Entry 1N50 (X-ray diffraction, 2.90 A resolution); this record covers chains A and B.

== Chain A (and B) ==
Name: Nitrite reductase
Source organism: Pseudomonas aeruginosa
Notes: EC 1.9.3.2; chain B of this document is another copy of the same molecule, construct and numbering; everything in this record applies to it too
UniProt: P24474 (NIRS_PSEAE); residues 1-543 here correspond to UniProt positions 26-568 (UniProt number = residue number + 25)
Amino-acid sequence (543 residues; row label = number of the first residue in the row):
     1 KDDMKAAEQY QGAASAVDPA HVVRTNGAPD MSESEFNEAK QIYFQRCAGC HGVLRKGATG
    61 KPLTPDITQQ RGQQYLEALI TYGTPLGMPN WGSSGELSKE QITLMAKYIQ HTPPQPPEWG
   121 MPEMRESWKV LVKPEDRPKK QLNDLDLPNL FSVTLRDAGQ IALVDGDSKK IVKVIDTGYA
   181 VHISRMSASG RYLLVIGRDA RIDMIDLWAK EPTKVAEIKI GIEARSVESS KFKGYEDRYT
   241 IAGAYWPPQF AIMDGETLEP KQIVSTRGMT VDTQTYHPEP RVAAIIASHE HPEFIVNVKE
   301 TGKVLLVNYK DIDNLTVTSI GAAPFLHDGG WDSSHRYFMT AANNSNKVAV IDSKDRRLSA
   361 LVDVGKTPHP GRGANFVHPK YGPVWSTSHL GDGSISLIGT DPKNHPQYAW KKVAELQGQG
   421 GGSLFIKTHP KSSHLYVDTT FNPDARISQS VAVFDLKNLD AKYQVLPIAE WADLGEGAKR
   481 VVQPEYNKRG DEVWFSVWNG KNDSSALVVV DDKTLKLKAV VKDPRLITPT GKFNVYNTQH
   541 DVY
Disordered / not traced: 1-5 (chain B: 1-4)
Swiss-Prot annotation at these positions:
  - region: Lys1 to Pro29 (N-terminal tail)
  - binding site (heme c): Cys47, Cys50, His51, Arg71, Thr84, Met88
  - binding site (heme d1): His182, Arg225, Ser226, Tyr245, Arg372, Gln483
Covalent attachments: heme c (HEC) linked to Cys47, Cys50
Metal / ion sites: heme c Fe: His51, Met88; heme d Fe near His182 (its only coordinating residue here)
Small-molecule neighbours:
  - heme d (DHE), molecule 1: Tyr10, Gln11, Ala13
  - heme d (DHE), molecule 2: Arg156, Val181, His182, Ile183, Arg185, Arg198, Arg225, Ser226, Tyr245, Ala283, Ala284, Ile285, His327, Asp328, Arg372, Leu424, Phe425, Phe441, Val482, Gln483, Trp498, Thr530, Gly531, Phe533
  - heme c (HEC), molecule 1: Ala7, Glu8, Gln11
  - heme c (HEC), molecule 2: Ile42, Arg46, His51, Ala58, Thr59, Gly60, Lys61, Leu63, Ile67, Arg71, Tyr75, Leu76, Leu79, Ile80, Thr84, Leu86, Gly87, Met88, Pro89, Trp91, Leu97, Met105, Ile109

== Chain A / chain B interface ==
Contacting residue pairs - 113 pairs, chain A then chain B:
  Ala6(A) - Leu390(B)
  Ala6(A) - Gly422(B)
  Ala6(A) - Phe441(B)
  Glu8(A) - Gly87(B)
  Glu8(A) - Met88(B)
  Glu8(A) - Pro89(B)
  Gln9(A) - Phe441(B)
  Tyr10(A) - His327(B)
  Tyr10(A) - His369(B)  hydrogen bond
  Tyr10(A) - Leu390(B)  hydrophobic
  Tyr10(A) - Leu424(B)  hydrophobic
  Tyr10(A) - Phe441(B)  hydrophobic
  Gln11(A) - Cys50(B)
  Ala13(A) - Gln45(B)
  Ala14(A) - Phe44(B)
  Ala14(A) - Gln45(B)
  Ala14(A) - Arg198(B)  hydrogen bond (backbone-side chain)
  Ser15(A) - Phe44(B)  hydrogen bond (backbone-backbone)
  Ser15(A) - Ala48(B)
  Ser15(A) - Glu223(B)  hydrogen bond
  Ala16(A) - Arg198(B)
  Ala16(A) - Glu223(B)  hydrogen bond (backbone-side chain)
  Val17(A) - Phe44(B)  hydrophobic
  Val17(A) - Ile222(B)  hydrophobic
  Val17(A) - Glu223(B)
  Pro19(A) - Lys40(B)  hydrogen bond (backbone-side chain)
  Pro19(A) - Phe44(B)  hydrophobic
  His21(A) - Pro117(B)
  Val22(A) - Lys40(B)  hydrogen bond (backbone-side chain)
  Val22(A) - Phe44(B)  hydrophobic
  Val22(A) - Pro114(B)
  Val22(A) - Gln115(B)
  Val22(A) - Pro116(B)  hydrophobic
  Val23(A) - Pro114(B)
  Val23(A) - Gln115(B)  hydrogen bond (backbone-backbone)
  Arg24(A) - Met31(B)  hydrogen bond (side chain-backbone)
  Arg24(A) - Ser32(B)
  Arg24(A) - Phe36(B)
  Arg24(A) - His111(B)
  Met31(A) - Arg24(B)  hydrogen bond (backbone-side chain)
  Phe36(A) - Arg24(B)
  Lys40(A) - Pro19(B)  hydrogen bond (side chain-backbone)
  Lys40(A) - Val22(B)  hydrogen bond (side chain-backbone)
  Phe44(A) - Ala14(B)
  Phe44(A) - Ser15(B)  hydrogen bond (backbone-backbone)
  Phe44(A) - Val17(B)  hydrophobic
  Phe44(A) - Pro19(B)  hydrophobic
  Phe44(A) - Val22(B)  hydrophobic
  Gln45(A) - Ala13(B)
  Gln45(A) - Ala14(B)
  Arg46(A) - Gly12(B)
  Ala48(A) - Ser15(B)
  Cys50(A) - Gln11(B)
  Gly87(A) - Glu8(B)
  Met88(A) - Glu8(B)
  Pro89(A) - Glu8(B)
  His111(A) - Arg24(B)
  Pro114(A) - Val22(B)  hydrophobic
  Pro114(A) - Val23(B)
  Gln115(A) - Val22(B)
  Gln115(A) - Val23(B)  hydrogen bond (backbone-backbone)
  Pro116(A) - Val22(B)
  Pro117(A) - His21(B)
  Glu118(A) - Tyr276(B)
  Gly120(A) - Gln274(B)
  Met121(A) - Thr273(B)
  Met121(A) - Gln274(B)  hydrogen bond (backbone-backbone)
  Pro122(A) - Thr273(B)
  Pro122(A) - Thr275(B)
  Arg198(A) - Ala14(B)  hydrogen bond (side chain-backbone)
  Arg198(A) - Ala16(B)
  Ile222(A) - Val17(B)  hydrophobic
  Glu223(A) - Ser15(B)  hydrogen bond
  Glu223(A) - Ala16(B)  hydrogen bond (side chain-backbone)
  Glu223(A) - Val17(B)
  Lys261(A) - Gln274(B)  hydrogen bond (backbone-side chain)
  Ile263(A) - Met269(B)
  Arg267(A) - Tyr276(B)  hydrogen bond
  Gly268(A) - Ser265(B)
  Met269(A) - Ile263(B)
  Thr273(A) - Met121(B)
  Thr273(A) - Pro122(B)
  Gln274(A) - Met121(B)  hydrogen bond (backbone-backbone)
  Gln274(A) - Lys261(B)  hydrogen bond (side chain-backbone)
  Gln274(A) - Gln262(B)
  Thr275(A) - Pro122(B)
  Tyr276(A) - Glu118(B)
  Tyr276(A) - Ser265(B)
  Tyr276(A) - Arg267(B)  hydrogen bond
  Asn314(A) - Ser319(B)
  Leu315(A) - Val317(B)
  Leu315(A) - Thr318(B)
  Leu315(A) - Ser319(B)  hydrogen bond (backbone-backbone)
  Thr316(A) - Thr316(B)
  Thr316(A) - Val317(B)
  Thr316(A) - Thr318(B)  hydrogen bond
  Val317(A) - Leu315(B)
  Val317(A) - Thr316(B)
  Val317(A) - Val317(B)  hydrogen bond (backbone-backbone)
  Thr318(A) - Leu315(B)
  Thr318(A) - Thr316(B)  hydrogen bond
  Ser319(A) - Asn314(B)
  Ser319(A) - Leu315(B)  hydrogen bond (backbone-backbone)
  Ile320(A) - Asn314(B)
  His327(A) - Tyr10(B)
  His369(A) - Tyr10(B)  hydrogen bond
  Leu390(A) - Ala6(B)
  Leu390(A) - Tyr10(B)  hydrophobic
  Gly422(A) - Ala6(B)
  Leu424(A) - Tyr10(B)  hydrophobic
  Phe441(A) - Ala6(B)
  Phe441(A) - Gln9(B)
  Phe441(A) - Tyr10(B)  hydrophobic
Other interface residues (no listed pair), chain A (74 interface residues in all): Gly12, Ala20, Ser32, Gln41, Gly49, Thr84, Asp199, Gln249, Gln262, Ser265, Asp313, Gly321, Arg356, Arg357
Other interface residues (no listed pair), chain B (76 interface residues in all): Ala7, Ala20, Glu33, Gln41, Gly49, Val53, Thr84, Gly120, Asp199, Gln249, Gly268, Asp313, Ile320, Gly321, Arg356, Arg357

== Summary ==
74 residues of chain A face 76 of chain B across their interface; the contacts include 29 hydrogen bonds.
Among the polar pairs are Tyr10(A)-His369(B), Ala14(A)-Arg198(B) and Ser15(A)-Glu223(B). Ligands of chain A:
heme d and heme c. Covalently linked heme c: at Cys50(A).
Both chains are Nitrite reductase (Pseudomonas aeruginosa). Entry 1N50 (Following the C heme reduction in
nitrite reductase from pseudomonas aeruginosa) was determined by X-ray diffraction together with 1N15 and 1N90
from the same study.
